PDB entry 7XQK | X-ray diffraction, 2.25 A resolution | chains A and B

== Chain A ==
Molecule: Glutathione S-transferase class-mu 26 kDa isozyme, Cyclin-dependent kinase 3
From: Schistosoma japonicum
Notes: EC 2.5.1.18, 2.7.11.22
UniProt: chimeric construct of P08515, Q00526: residues -227 to -10 from P08515 (GST26_SCHJA) positions 1-218 (UniProt number = residue number + 228); residues 1-305 from Q00526 positions 1-305 (same numbers)
Amino-acid sequence (533 residues; numbered -227 to 305; the number before each row is that of its first residue; numbers below 1 keep their minus sign (Met-227 is residue -227)):
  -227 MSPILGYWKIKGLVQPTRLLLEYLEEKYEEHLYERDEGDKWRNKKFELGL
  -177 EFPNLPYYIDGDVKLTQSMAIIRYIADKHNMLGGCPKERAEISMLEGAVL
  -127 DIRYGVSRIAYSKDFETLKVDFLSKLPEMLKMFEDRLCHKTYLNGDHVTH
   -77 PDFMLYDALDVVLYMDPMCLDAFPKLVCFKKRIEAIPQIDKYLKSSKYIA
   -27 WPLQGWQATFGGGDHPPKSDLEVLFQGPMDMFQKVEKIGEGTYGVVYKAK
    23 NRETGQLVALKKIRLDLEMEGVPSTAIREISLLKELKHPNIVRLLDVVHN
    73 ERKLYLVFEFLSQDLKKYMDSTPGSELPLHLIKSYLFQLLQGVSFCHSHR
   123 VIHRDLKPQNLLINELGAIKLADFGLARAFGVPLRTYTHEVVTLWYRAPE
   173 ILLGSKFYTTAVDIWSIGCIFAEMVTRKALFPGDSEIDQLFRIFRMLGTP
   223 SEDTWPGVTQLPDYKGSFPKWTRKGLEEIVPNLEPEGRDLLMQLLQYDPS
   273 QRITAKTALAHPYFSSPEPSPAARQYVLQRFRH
Disordered / not traced: -227 to 2, 289-305
Modified residues: Thr160 (phosphothreonine; TPO)
Sequence notes: linker (-9 to 0)
UniProt features mapped onto this chain:
  - binding site (glutathione): Tyr-221, Trp-220, Trp-187 to Lys-183, Asn-174, Leu-173, Gln-161, Ser-160
  - binding site (substrate): Tyr-117
  - active site: Asp127 (Proton acceptor)
  - binding site (ATP): Ile10 to Val18, Lys33

== Chain B ==
Molecule: G1/S-specific cyclin-E1
From: Homo sapiens
UniProt: P24864 (CCNE1_HUMAN); numbering as in UniProt (aligned over 96-378)
Amino-acid sequence (305 residues; row label = number of the first residue in the row):
    74 MDYKDDDDKHHHHHHENLYFQGIIAPSRGSPLPVLSWANREEVWKIMLNK
   124 EKTYLRDQHFLEQHPLLQPKMRAILLDWLMEVCEVYKLHRETFYLAQDFF
   174 DRYMATQENVVKTLLQLIGISSLFIAAKLEEIYPPKLHQFAYVTDGACSG
   224 DEILTMELMIMKALKWRLSPLTIVSWLNVYMQVAYLNDLHEVLLPQYPQQ
   274 IFIQIAELLDLCVLDVDCLEFPYGILAASALYHFSSSELMQKVSGYQWCD
   324 IENCVKWMVPFAMVIRETGSSKLKHFRGVADEDAHNIQTHRDSLDLLDKA
   374 RAKKA
Disordered / not traced: 74-100, 377-378
Sequence notes: initiating methionine (74); expression tag (75-95)
UniProt features mapped onto this chain:
  - modified residue: Ser103 (Phosphoserine)

== Chain A / chain B interface ==
Contacting residue pairs (69):
  Leu37(A) - Leu231(B)  hydrophobic
  Met41(A) - Leu210(B)
  Glu42(A) - Phe197(B)
  Glu42(A) - Lys201(B)  hydrogen bond (backbone-side chain)
  Glu42(A) - Lys209(B)
  Glu42(A) - Leu210(B)  hydrogen bond (side chain-backbone)
  Gly43(A) - Leu227(B)
  Gly43(A) - Glu230(B)
  Val44(A) - Lys201(B)  hydrogen bond (backbone-side chain)
  Val44(A) - Glu230(B)  hydrogen bond (backbone-side chain)
  Val44(A) - Leu231(B)  hydrophobic
  Val44(A) - Met234(B)  hydrophobic
  Ser46(A) - Lys201(B)
  Ile49(A) - Leu202(B)  hydrophobic
  Ile49(A) - Met234(B)  hydrophobic
  Ile49(A) - Leu241(B)  hydrophobic
  Arg50(A) - Lys201(B)
  Arg50(A) - Leu202(B)  hydrogen bond (side chain-backbone)
  Arg50(A) - Glu204(B)
  Ile52(A) - Trp239(B)  hydrophobic
  Ser53(A) - Trp239(B)
  Ser53(A) - Leu241(B)
  Lys56(A) - Lys238(B)
  Lys56(A) - Trp239(B)
  Lys56(A) - Arg240(B)
  Glu57(A) - Lys123(B)  salt bridge
  Glu57(A) - Tyr127(B)  hydrogen bond
  Glu57(A) - Arg240(B)
  Val69(A) - Trp239(B)  hydrophobic
  His71(A) - Leu231(B)
  His71(A) - Lys235(B)  hydrogen bond
  Leu76(A) - Trp239(B)  hydrophobic
  His119(A) - Trp110(B)
  Ser120(A) - Val116(B)
  Ser120(A) - Ile119(B)
  His121(A) - Ile119(B)
  Arg122(A) - Ile119(B)
  Arg122(A) - Met120(B)
  Arg122(A) - Leu244(B)
  Arg150(A) - Glu203(B)  salt bridge
  Arg150(A) - Glu204(B)
  Arg150(A) - Ile205(B)
  Phe152(A) - Leu266(B)  hydrophobic
  Val154(A) - Asn251(B)  hydrogen bond (backbone-side chain)
  Val154(A) - Val252(B)
  Val154(A) - Val265(B)  hydrophobic
  Pro155(A) - Asn251(B)  hydrogen bond (backbone-side chain)
  Pro155(A) - Gln255(B)
  Pro155(A) - Val265(B)
  Pro155(A) - Leu266(B)
  Pro155(A) - Pro268(B)  hydrophobic
  Leu156(A) - Leu266(B)  hydrogen bond (backbone-backbone)
  Leu156(A) - Pro268(B)
  Arg157(A) - His162(B)  hydrogen bond
  Arg157(A) - Glu203(B)  salt bridge
  Tyr159(A) - Ile205(B)
  Thr160(A) - Glu204(B)
  Thr160(A) - Ile205(B)
  His161(A) - Tyr206(B)
  Lys178(A) - Glu355(B)  salt bridge
  Lys178(A) - Asp356(B)  salt bridge
  Phe179(A) - Leu267(B)  hydrophobic
  Phe179(A) - Pro268(B)  hydrophobic
  Thr276(A) - Ser109(B)  hydrogen bond (side chain-backbone)
  Thr276(A) - Trp110(B)
  Lys278(A) - Leu108(B)
  Lys278(A) - Ser109(B)
  Lys278(A) - Ala111(B)
  Thr279(A) - Ser109(B)
Other interface residues (no listed pair), chain A (38 interface residues in all): Glu40, Gly153, Thr158, Thr181, Thr182
Other interface residues (no listed pair), chain B (44 interface residues in all): Asn112, Glu164, Ile198, Ser242, Tyr270, Asn359

== Summary ==
The interface between chain A and chain B involves 38 residues on one side and 44 on the other; the contacts
include 12 hydrogen bonds and 5 salt bridges. Polar contacts include Glu57(A)-Lys123(B), Arg150(A)-Glu203(B)
and Arg157(A)-Glu203(B).
Chain A is Glutathione S-transferase class-mu 26 kDa isozyme, Cyclin-dependent kinase 3 (Schistosoma
japonicum) and chain B is G1/S-specific cyclin-E1 (Homo sapiens); the structure, The Crystal Structure of CDK3
and CyclinE1 Complex from Biortus, was determined by X-ray diffraction, deposited together with 8H4R.
